4ZYF - chain A; structure by X-ray diffraction, 1.80 A resolution.

[Chain A]
Name: E3 ubiquitin-protein ligase Mdm2
From: Homo sapiens
Notes: EC 6.3.2.-; fragment: n-terminal domain, p53-binding domain
UniProt: Q00987 (MDM2_HUMAN); residue numbers follow UniProt; this construct covers 17-111
Amino-acid sequence (96 residues; each row starts with the number of its first residue):
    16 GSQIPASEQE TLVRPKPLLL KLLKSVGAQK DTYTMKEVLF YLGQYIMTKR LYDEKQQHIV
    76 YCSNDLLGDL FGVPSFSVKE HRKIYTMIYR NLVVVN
Not modelled in the structure: 16-17, 111
Construct notes: expression tag (16)
Curated features (UniProtKB/Swiss-Prot):
  - mutagenesis: G58 (G58A: No effect on its ability to induce apoptosis)

[In short]
From UniProt: one mutagenesis site.
Chain A is E3 ubiquitin-protein ligase Mdm2 (Homo sapiens); the structure, Discovery of NVP-CGM097 - a highly
potent and selective MDM2 inhibitor undergoing phase 1 clinical trials ..., was determined by X-ray
diffraction, deposited together with 4ZYI.
